Entry 7KAM (electron microscopy, 3.80 A resolution); this record covers chains A and G of the 7 polymer chains in the assembly.

# Chain A
Name: Protein transport channel Sec61 complex, alpha subunit (Sec61)
Organism: Thermomyces lanuginosus
Sequence (480 residues; row label = number of the first residue in the row):
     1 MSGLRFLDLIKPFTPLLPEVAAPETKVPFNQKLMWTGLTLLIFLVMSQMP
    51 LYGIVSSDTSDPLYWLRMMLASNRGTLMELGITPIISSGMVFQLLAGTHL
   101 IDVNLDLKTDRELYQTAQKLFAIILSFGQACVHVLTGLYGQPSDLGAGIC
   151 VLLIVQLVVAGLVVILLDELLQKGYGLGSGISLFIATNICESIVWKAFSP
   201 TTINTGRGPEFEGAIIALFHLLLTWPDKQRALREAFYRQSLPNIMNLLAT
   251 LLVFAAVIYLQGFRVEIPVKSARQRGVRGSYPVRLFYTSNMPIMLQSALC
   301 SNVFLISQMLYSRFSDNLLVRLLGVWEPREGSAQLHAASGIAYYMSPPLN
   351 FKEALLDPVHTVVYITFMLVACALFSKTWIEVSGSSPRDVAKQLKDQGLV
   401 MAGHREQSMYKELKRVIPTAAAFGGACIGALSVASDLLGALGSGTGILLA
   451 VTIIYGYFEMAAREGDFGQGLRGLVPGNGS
Disordered / not traced: 1-8, 329-334, 467-480

# Chain G
Name: Protein transport protein Sec62
Organism: Thermomyces lanuginosus
Sequence (402 residues; numbered 1 to 402; the number before each row is that of its first residue):
     1 MAAPPPGMTPQQFAALQQHMQQQIAAEAAKRGMTVEEFSKMQREQLNAEA
    51 AKAGMTPEQYINQLRMRALQQRAAMQQQMQQQQQQGGQGQTQGQGQGQGQ
   101 QGQGQPQVQHVQHVQQQVSVNPNAPPNPKAIALAKWLRSQNLKARTCILD
   151 GQRREMFKVKRALRALESPEYQKAAAKNKLLPPVTDRASAENAFKLLPLS
   201 FLALRVSKVSSNYNKGKRVKGLWTVKVEQHQDTDPMTHYVWLYEGPQWKQ
   251 KALAAAFVIGIFAIVLFPLWPIMLRQGVWYLSVGMLGLLGLFFALAIVRL
   301 ILFCVTVFVVPPGIWLFPNLFEDVGFIDSFKPLWAWNEKKKKPKKAKAAV
   351 SKSQEKGAAPTTAAPEAPTATTTSSEAQPSSSSGTASKRNLAASVEDAEE
   401 GS
Disordered / not traced: 1-243, 306-402

# How chain A and chain G interact
Residue-residue contacts (7):
  L9(A) with A254(G)
  L125(A) with V265(G), hydrophobic
  F127(A) with F262(G), hydrophobic
  G128(A) with V265(G)
  C131(A) with L266(G), hydrophobic
  V132(A) with P268(G), hydrophobic
  L135(A) with L269(G), hydrophobic
Other interface residues (no listed pair), chain A (11 interface residues in all): F13, F121, I124, Q129
Other interface residues (no listed pair), chain G (8 interface residues in all): V258, I261

# In short
11 residues of chain A and 8 residues of chain G are in contact.
Chain A is Protein transport channel Sec61 complex, alpha subunit (Sec61) and chain G is Protein transport
protein Sec62, both from Thermomyces lanuginosus; the structure, Cryo-EM structure of the Sec complex from T.
lanuginosus, wild-type, class with Sec62, plug-closed conformation, was determined by electron microscopy
together with 7KAH, 7KAI, 7KAJ, 7KAK, 7KAL, 7KAN and 8 further entries from the same study.
